7L05 - chains B and E of the 6 polymer chains in the assembly; structure by X-ray diffraction, 2.21 A resolution.

Chain B:
Protein: Tubulin beta chain
From: Sus scrofa
UniProt: P02554 (TBB_PIG); the author numbering skips numbers that UniProt does not, so the offset changes along the chain: 1-358 = UniProt 1-358; 367-453 = UniProt 359-445
Amino-acid sequence (445 residues; each row starts with the number of its first residue; note: 8 numbers in that range are skipped by the numbering (no residue carries them; nothing is unmodelled there)):
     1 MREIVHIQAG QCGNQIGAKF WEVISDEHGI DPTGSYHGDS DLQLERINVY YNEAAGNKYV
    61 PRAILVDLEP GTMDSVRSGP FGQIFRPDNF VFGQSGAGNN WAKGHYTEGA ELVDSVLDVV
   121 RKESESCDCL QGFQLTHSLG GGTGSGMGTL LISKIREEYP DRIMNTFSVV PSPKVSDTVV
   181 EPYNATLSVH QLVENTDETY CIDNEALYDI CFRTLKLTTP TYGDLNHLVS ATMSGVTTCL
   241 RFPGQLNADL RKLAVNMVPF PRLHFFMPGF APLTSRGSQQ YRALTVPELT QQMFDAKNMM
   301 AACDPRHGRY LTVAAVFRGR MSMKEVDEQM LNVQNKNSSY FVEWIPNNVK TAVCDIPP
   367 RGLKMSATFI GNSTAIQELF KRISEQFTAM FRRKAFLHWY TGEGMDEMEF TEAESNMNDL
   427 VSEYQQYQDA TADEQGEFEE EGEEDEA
Unresolved in the structure: 276-281, 367, 437-453
Bound ions: Mg2+: Q11 (together with GDP); Ca2+: E111 (shared with 1 residue of chain C)
Residues lining bound ligands: GDP (guanosine-5'-diphosphate): G10, Q11, C12, Q15, I16, D67, N99, S138, G140, G141, G142, T143, G144, V169, P171, V175, D177, E181, N204, L207, Y222, L225, N226
Swiss-Prot annotation at these positions:
  - motif: M1 to I4 (MREI motif)
  - binding site (GTP): Q11, E69, S138, G142, T143, G144, N204, N226
  - binding site (Mg(2+)): E69
  - modified residue: S40 (Phosphoserine), K58 (N6-acetyllysine), S172 (Phosphoserine), T285 (Phosphothreonine), T290 (Phosphothreonine), R318 (Omega-N-methylarginine), E446 (5-glutamyl polyglutamate)
  - cross-link (Glycyl lysine isopeptide (Lys-Gly)): K58 (interchain with G-Cter in ubiquitin), K324 (interchain with G-Cter in ubiquitin)

Chain E:
Protein: Stathmin-4
From: Rattus norvegicus
UniProt: P63043 (STMN4_RAT); residues 5-145 here correspond to UniProt positions 49-189 (UniProt number = residue number + 44)
Amino-acid sequence (149 residues; numbered 3 to 151; the number before each row is that of its first residue):
     3 MADMEVIELN KCTSGQSFEV ILKPPSFDGV PEFNASLPRR RDPSLEEIQK KLEAAEERRK
    63 YQEAELLKHL AEKREHEREV IQKAIEENNN FIKMAKEKLA QKMESNKENR EAHLAAMLER
   123 LQEKDKHAEE VRKNKELKEE ASRHHHHHH
Unresolved in the structure: 3-5, 29-43, 142-151
Construct notes: initiating methionine (3); cloning artifact (4); expression tag (146-151)
Swiss-Prot annotation at these positions:
  - modified residue: S46 (Phosphoserine)

How chain B and chain E interact:
Residue-residue contacts (25):
  H105(B) with K75(E), hydrogen bond
  Y106(B) with H78(E), hydrogen bond; E79(E); V82(E), hydrophobic; I83(E)
  L150(B) with E79(E)
  S153(B) with L72(E); K75(E); R76(E), hydrogen bond
  K154(B) with R76(E); E79(E), salt bridge
  R156(B) with L68(E)
  E157(B) with L69(E); L72(E); R76(E), salt bridge
  P160(B) with E65(E); L68(E), hydrophobic
  Q191(B) with K75(E)
  E409(B) with V82(E); A86(E)
  G410(B) with V82(E); K85(E); A86(E)
  M411(B) with V82(E)
  E415(B) with H78(E), salt bridge
Other interface residues (no listed pair), chain B (16 interface residues in all): T107, T407, G408
Other interface residues (no listed pair), chain E (13 interface residues in all): E89

Overview:
The interface between chain B and chain E involves 16 residues on one side and 13 on the other; the contacts
include 3 hydrogen bonds and 3 salt bridges. Polar pairs include K154(B)-E79(E), E157(B)-R76(E) and
E415(B)-H78(E). Bound to chain B: GDP.
Here chain B is Tubulin beta chain (Sus scrofa) and chain E is Stathmin-4 (Rattus norvegicus). Entry 7L05
(Complex of novel maytansinoid M24 bound to T2R-TTL (two tubulin alpha/beta heterodimers, RB3 stathmin-like
domain, and ...) was determined by X-ray diffraction.
